PDB entry 4ZI6 | X-ray diffraction, 2.00 A resolution | chains D and F of the 6 polymer chains in the assembly

== Chain D (and F) ==
Protein: Cytosol aminopeptidase
Organism: Helicobacter pylori (strain ATCC 700392 / 26695)
Notes: EC 3.4.11.1, 3.4.11.10; chain F of this document is another copy of the same molecule, construct and numbering; everything in this record applies to it too
UniProtKB: O25294 (AMPA_HELPY); numbering as in UniProt (aligned over 1-496)
Amino-acid sequence (502 residues; each row starts with the number of its first residue; numbers below 1 keep their minus sign (Gly-5 is residue -5)):
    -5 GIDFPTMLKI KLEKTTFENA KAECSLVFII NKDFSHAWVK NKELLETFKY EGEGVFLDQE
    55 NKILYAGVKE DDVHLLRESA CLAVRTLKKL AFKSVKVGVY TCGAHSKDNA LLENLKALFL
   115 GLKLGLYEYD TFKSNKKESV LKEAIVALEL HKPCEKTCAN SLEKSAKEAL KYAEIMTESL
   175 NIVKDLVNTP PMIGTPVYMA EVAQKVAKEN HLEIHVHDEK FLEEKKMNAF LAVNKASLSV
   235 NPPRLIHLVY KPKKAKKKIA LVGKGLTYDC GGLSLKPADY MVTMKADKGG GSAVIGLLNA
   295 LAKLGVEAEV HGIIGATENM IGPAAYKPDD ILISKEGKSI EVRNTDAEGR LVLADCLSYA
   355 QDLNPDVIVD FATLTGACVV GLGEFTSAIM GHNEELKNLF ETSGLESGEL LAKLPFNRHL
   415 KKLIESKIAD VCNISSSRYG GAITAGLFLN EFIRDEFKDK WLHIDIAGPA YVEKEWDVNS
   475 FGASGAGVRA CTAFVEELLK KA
Unresolved in the structure: -5 to 0, 96-103, 146-154 (chain F: -5 to 0, 96-102, 146-154)
Construct notes: expression tag (-5 to 0)
Metal / ion sites: Zn2+ site 1: Lys258, Asp263, Asp281, Glu342; Zn2+ site 2: Asp263, Asp340, Glu342; Na+: Ala461, Gly462, Tyr465
Residues lining bound ligands: bicarbonate ion (BCT): Lys258, Asp340, Ala341, Glu342, Gly343, Arg344, Leu368, Thr369
UniProt features mapped onto this chain:
  - active site: Lys270, Arg344
  - binding site (Mn(2+)): Lys258, Asp263, Asp281, Asp340, Glu342

== Interface between chain D and chain F ==
Contacting residue pairs (26):
  Leu38(D) - Gln53(F)
  Thr41(D) - Ala85(F)
  Phe42(D) - Leu51(F)  hydrophobic
  Phe42(D) - Gln53(F)
  Phe42(D) - Leu84(F)
  Phe42(D) - Phe86(F)  hydrophobic
  Lys43(D) - Lys83(F)
  Lys43(D) - Leu84(F)
  Lys43(D) - Ala85(F)
  Phe50(D) - Gln53(F)
  Leu51(D) - Phe42(F)  hydrophobic
  Leu51(D) - Gln53(F)  hydrogen bond (backbone-side chain)
  Asp52(D) - Gln53(F)
  Gln53(D) - Leu38(F)
  Gln53(D) - Phe42(F)
  Gln53(D) - Phe50(F)
  Gln53(D) - Leu51(F)  hydrogen bond (side chain-backbone)
  Gln53(D) - Asp52(F)
  Gln53(D) - Gln53(F)  hydrogen bond (side chain-backbone)
  Glu54(D) - Glu54(F)
  Lys83(D) - Lys43(F)
  Leu84(D) - Phe42(F)
  Leu84(D) - Lys43(F)
  Ala85(D) - Thr41(F)
  Ala85(D) - Lys43(F)
  Phe86(D) - Phe42(F)  hydrophobic
Other interface residues (no listed pair), chain D (14 interface residues in all): Val134

== Summary ==
14 residues of chain D face 13 of chain F across their interface; the contacts include 3 hydrogen bonds. Polar
contacts include Leu51(D)-Gln53(F) and Gln53(D)-Gln53(F). Chain D binds bicarbonate ion. From UniProt:
active-site residues Lys270(D) and Arg344(D) and 5 Mn2+-binding residues on chain D.
Both chains are Cytosol aminopeptidase (Helicobacter pylori (strain ATCC 700392 / 26695)). Entry 4ZI6 (Crystal
structure of leucine aminopeptidase from Helicobacter pylori) was determined by X-ray diffraction together
with 4ZLA from the same study.
